9B67 - chains A and D of the 8 polymer chains in the assembly; structure by electron microscopy, 3.39 A resolution.

# Chain A (and D)
Molecule: Isoform Flip of Glutamate receptor 2
Organism: Rattus norvegicus
Notes: chain D of this document is another copy of the same molecule, construct and numbering; everything in this record applies to it too
UniProtKB: P19491 (GRIA2_RAT), isoform P19491-2; the construct has insertions or renumbered stretches relative to UniProt, so the offset changes along the chain: -20 to 847 = UniProt 1-868; 855-868 = UniProt 870-883
Amino-acid sequence (889 residues; each row starts with the number of its first residue; numbers below 1 keep their minus sign (Met-20 is residue -20)):
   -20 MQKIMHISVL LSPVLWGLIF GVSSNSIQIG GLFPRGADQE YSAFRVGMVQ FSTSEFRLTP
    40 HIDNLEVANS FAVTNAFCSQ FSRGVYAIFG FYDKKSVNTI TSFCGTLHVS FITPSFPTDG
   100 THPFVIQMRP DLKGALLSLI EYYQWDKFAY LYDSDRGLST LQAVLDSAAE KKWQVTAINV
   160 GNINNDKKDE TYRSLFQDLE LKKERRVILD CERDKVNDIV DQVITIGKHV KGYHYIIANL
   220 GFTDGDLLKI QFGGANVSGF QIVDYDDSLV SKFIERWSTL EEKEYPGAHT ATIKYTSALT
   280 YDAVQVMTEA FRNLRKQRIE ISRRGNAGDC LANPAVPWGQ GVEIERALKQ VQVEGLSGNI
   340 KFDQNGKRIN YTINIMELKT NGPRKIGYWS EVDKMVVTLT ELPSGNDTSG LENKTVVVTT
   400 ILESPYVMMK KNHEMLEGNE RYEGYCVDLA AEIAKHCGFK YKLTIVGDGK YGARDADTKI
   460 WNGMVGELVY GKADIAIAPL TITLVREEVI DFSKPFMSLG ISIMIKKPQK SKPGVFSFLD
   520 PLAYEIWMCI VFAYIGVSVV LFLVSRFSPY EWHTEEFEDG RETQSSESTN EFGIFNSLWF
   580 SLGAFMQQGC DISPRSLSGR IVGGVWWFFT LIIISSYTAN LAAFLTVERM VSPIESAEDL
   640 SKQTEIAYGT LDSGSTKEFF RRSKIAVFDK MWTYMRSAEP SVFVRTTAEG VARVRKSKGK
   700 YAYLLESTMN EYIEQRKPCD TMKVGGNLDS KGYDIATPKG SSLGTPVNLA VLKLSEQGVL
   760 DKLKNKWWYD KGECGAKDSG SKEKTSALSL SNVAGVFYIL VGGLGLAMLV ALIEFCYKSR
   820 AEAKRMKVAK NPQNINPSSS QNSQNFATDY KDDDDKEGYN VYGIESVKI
Unresolved in the structure: -20 to 392, 507-510, 552-566, 774-783, 826-868 (chain D: -20 to 392, 552-566, 774-783, 823-868)
Differences from the reference sequence: conflict Asp733 (Gly754 in P19491); insertion (848, 850-854)
Disulfides: Cys718-Cys773

# Chain A / chain D interface
Contacting residue pairs (117):
  Ile481(A) with Lys493(D); Leu751(D), hydrophobic
  Thr482(A) with Leu751(D); Glu755(D)
  Leu483(A) with Leu748(D); Lys752(D); Glu755(D), hydrogen bond (backbone-side chain)
  Glu486(A) with Lys493(D), salt bridge; Asn747(D), hydrogen bond; Leu748(D); Leu751(D)
  Glu487(A) with Leu748(D)
  Phe491(A) with Lys493(D), hydrogen bond (backbone-side chain)
  Ser492(A) with Lys493(D)
  Lys493(A) with Phe491(D), hydrogen bond (side chain-backbone); Ser492(D), hydrogen bond (side chain-backbone); Lys493(D)
  Pro494(A) with Pro494(D), hydrophobic
  Ser497(A) with Ser729(D), hydrogen bond
  Phe517(A) with Phe607(D), hydrophobic; Ile611(D), hydrophobic
  Phe574(A) with Arg594(D); Leu596(D), hydrophobic; Arg599(D), hydrogen bond (backbone-side chain)
  Asn575(A) with Arg599(D), hydrogen bond
  Trp578(A) with Pro593(D); Arg599(D); Trp606(D), hydrophobic
  Leu581(A) with Gly603(D)
  Gly582(A) with Trp606(D)
  Met585(A) with Trp606(D), hydrophobic; Phe607(D), hydrophobic
  Gln587(A) with Ala583(D), hydrogen bond (side chain-backbone); Gln586(D); Trp606(D); Thr609(D)
  Asp590(A) with Ser592(D)
  Ile613(A) with Leu610(D), hydrophobic
  Tyr616(A) with Ile611(D); Ser614(D)
  Thr617(A) with Ser614(D), hydrogen bond
  Leu620(A) with Ser615(D); Ala618(D), hydrophobic
  Ala621(A) with Ala618(D)
  Leu624(A) with Ala618(D); Asn619(D); Ala622(D), hydrophobic
  Thr625(A) with Ala622(D); Val626(D)
  Arg628(A) with Ala622(D), hydrogen bond (side chain-backbone); Phe623(D); Val626(D), hydrogen bond (side chain-backbone); Arg628(D)
  Met629(A) with Val626(D), hydrophobic
  Arg661(A) with Glu755(D), hydrogen bond (side chain-backbone); Gln756(D)
  Lys663(A) with Lys761(D)
  Ile664(A) with Asp760(D); Asn764(D)
  Ser729(A) with Ser497(D)
  Asn747(A) with Glu486(D)
  Leu748(A) with Leu483(D), hydrophobic; Glu486(D)
  Leu751(A) with Thr482(D); Leu483(D), hydrophobic; Glu486(D)
  Lys752(A) with Leu483(D)
  Glu755(A) with Thr482(D); Leu483(D), hydrogen bond (side chain-backbone)
  Lys761(A) with Lys663(D)
  Ser785(A) with Asn619(D); Phe623(D); Arg628(D)
  Ala786(A) with Asp519(D); Pro520(D); Ala522(D); Asn619(D); Phe623(D)
  Leu787(A) with Pro520(D), hydrogen bond (backbone-backbone); Leu521(D); Ala522(D), hydrogen bond (backbone-backbone); Ile525(D); Ser615(D); Asn619(D)
  Ser788(A) with Ile525(D)
  Leu789(A) with Ile525(D); Cys528(D), hydrophobic
  Val792(A) with Ile525(D), hydrophobic; Ile612(D), hydrophobic
  Val795(A) with Phe608(D), hydrophobic; Ile611(D), hydrophobic
  Phe796(A) with Cys528(D); Ile529(D); Phe608(D), hydrophobic
  Leu799(A) with Ala532(D), hydrophobic; Val536(D), hydrophobic; Val604(D), hydrophobic; Trp605(D), hydrophobic
  Gly802(A) with Ile600(D); Val604(D)
  Leu803(A) with Val536(D), hydrophobic; Val601(D), hydrophobic
  Ala806(A) with Ser597(D); Ile600(D), hydrophobic; Val601(D), hydrophobic
  Met807(A) with Leu542(D), hydrophobic
  Val809(A) with Leu596(D), hydrophobic
  Ala810(A) with Phe546(D); Ser597(D)
  Leu811(A) with Phe546(D), hydrophobic
  Phe814(A) with Phe546(D), hydrophobic; Ser547(D); Pro548(D); Tyr549(D)
  Lys817(A) with Tyr549(D)
  Ser818(A) with Tyr549(D)
  Glu821(A) with Tyr549(D)
Interface residues without a listed pair, chain A (68 interface residues in all): Leu518, Gly588, Phe658, Leu727, Asp728, Ser754, Gln756, Asp760, Ile798, Leu805
Interface residues without a listed pair, chain D (80 interface residues in all): Ile481, Val484, Glu487, Glu524, Gly535, Val539, Val543, Gly582, Gly588, Cys589, Ser595, Gly602, Thr617, Ala621, Thr625, Glu627, Arg661, Asp728, Ser754

# In short
68 residues of chain A and 80 residues of chain D are in contact, with 16 hydrogen bonds and 1 salt bridge.
Polar contacts include Glu486(A)-Lys493(D), Leu483(A)-Glu755(D) and Glu486(A)-Asn747(D).
Both chains are Isoform Flip of Glutamate receptor 2 (Rattus norvegicus). Entry 9B67 (GluA2 flip Q in complex
with TARPgamma2 at pH8, class1, structure of LBD-TMD-TARPgamma2) was determined by electron microscopy (same
publication as 9B5Z, 9B60, 9B61, 9B63, 9B64 and 9B6A).
